7Y7P - chains A and B of the 6 polymer chains in the assembly; structure by X-ray diffraction, 2.70 A resolution.

Chain A (and B):
Name: RNA-dependent RNA polymerase
Source organism: Neurospora crassa
Notes: EC 2.7.7.48; chain B of this document is another copy of the same molecule, construct and numbering; everything in this record applies to it too
UniProt: Q9Y7G6 (Q9Y7G6_NEUCS); residues 377-1402 here = UniProt positions 377-1402
Amino-acid sequence (1026 residues; numbered 377 to 1402; the number before each row is that of its first residue):
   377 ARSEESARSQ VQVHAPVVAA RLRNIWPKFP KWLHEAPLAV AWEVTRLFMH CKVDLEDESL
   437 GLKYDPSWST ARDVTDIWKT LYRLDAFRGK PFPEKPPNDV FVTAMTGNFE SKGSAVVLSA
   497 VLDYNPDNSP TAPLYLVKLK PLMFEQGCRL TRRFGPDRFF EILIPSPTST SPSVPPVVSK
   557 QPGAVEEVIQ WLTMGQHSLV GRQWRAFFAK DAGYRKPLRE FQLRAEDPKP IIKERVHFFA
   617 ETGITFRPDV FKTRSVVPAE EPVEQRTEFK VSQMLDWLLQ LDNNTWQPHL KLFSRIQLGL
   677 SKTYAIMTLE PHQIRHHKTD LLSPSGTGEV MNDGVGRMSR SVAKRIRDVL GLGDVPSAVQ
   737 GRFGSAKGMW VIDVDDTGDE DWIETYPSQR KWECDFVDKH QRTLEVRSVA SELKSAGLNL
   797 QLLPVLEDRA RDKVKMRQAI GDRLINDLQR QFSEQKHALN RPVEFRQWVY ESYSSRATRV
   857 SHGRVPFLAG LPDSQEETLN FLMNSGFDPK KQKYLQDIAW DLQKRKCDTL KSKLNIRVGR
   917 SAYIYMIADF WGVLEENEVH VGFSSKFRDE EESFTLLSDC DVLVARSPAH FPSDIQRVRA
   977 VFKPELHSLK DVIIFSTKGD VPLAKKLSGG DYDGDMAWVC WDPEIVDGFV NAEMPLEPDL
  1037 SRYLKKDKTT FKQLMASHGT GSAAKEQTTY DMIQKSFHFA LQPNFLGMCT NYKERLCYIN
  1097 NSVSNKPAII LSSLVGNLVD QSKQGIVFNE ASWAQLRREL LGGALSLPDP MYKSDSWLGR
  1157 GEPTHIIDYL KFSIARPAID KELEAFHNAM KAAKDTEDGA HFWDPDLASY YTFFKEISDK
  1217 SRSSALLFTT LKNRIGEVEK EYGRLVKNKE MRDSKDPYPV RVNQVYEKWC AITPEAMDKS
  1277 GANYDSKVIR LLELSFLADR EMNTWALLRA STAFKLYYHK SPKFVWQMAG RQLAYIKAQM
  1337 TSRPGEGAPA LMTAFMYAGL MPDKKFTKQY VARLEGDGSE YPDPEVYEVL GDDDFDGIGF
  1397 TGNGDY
Unresolved in the structure: 377-389, 437, 508, 599-603, 626-636, 850, 1187-1195, 1242-1251, 1272-1281, 1372-1402 (chain B: 377-393, 433-437, 461-469, 507, 559, 596-605, 626-636, 1186-1192, 1241-1254, 1272-1281, 1370-1402)
Metal / ion sites: Ca2+ site 1 near Gly1005 (its only coordinating residue here); Ca2+ site 2: Asp1007, Asp1009, Asp1011 (together with ZAN) (shared with 1 residue of chain D); Ca2+ site 3: Asp1007, Asp1009 (together with ZAN)
Small-molecule neighbours: ZAN (5'-O-[(S)-hydroxy{[(S)-hydroxy(phosphonooxy)phosphoryl]amino}phosphoryl]adenosine): Arg671, Lys743, Lys767, Arg962, Pro964, Ser1004, Asp1007, Asp1009, Val1115, Asp1116, Lys1119
What the authors report for this chain:
  - binding site for ZAN: Arg962, Pro964, Val1115, Asp1116, Lys1119
  - binding site for the 14-nt RNA strand: Asn795, Gln797, Ser963
  - Ca2+ coordination: Gly1005, Asp1007, Asp1009, Asp1011
  - Ca2+ coordination through a water molecule: Asp709
  - binding site for the 14-nt RNA strand: Asn795, Gln797, Ser963
  - mutagenesis - P964A: decreased catalytic activity

Chain A / chain B interface:
Pairs across the interface (162; chain A residue first):
  Lys488(A) - Ala1368(B)
  Lys488(A) - Arg1369(B)
  Arg723(A) - Glu947(B)
  Asp730(A) - Lys942(B)  salt bridge
  Asp730(A) - Glu947(B)
  Asp730(A) - Glu948(B)
  Asp730(A) - Ser949(B)  hydrogen bond
  Val839(A) - Phe1351(B)  hydrophobic
  Arg842(A) - Met1352(B)  hydrogen bond (side chain-backbone)
  Arg842(A) - Gly1355(B)
  Arg842(A) - Leu1356(B)
  Arg852(A) - Asp1359(B)  salt bridge
  Arg852(A) - Lys1361(B)
  Arg852(A) - Gln1365(B)
  Arg855(A) - Phe1362(B)
  Val856(A) - Phe1362(B)  hydrophobic
  Val856(A) - Gln1365(B)
  Val856(A) - Tyr1366(B)
  Arg860(A) - Gly1341(B)
  Arg860(A) - Glu1342(B)
  Arg860(A) - Gly1343(B)
  Phe863(A) - Ala1344(B)  hydrophobic
  Phe877(A) - Ala1346(B)  hydrophobic
  Met879(A) - Met1352(B)
  Asn880(A) - Met1348(B)
  Asn880(A) - Thr1349(B)  hydrogen bond (backbone-backbone)
  Asn880(A) - Met1352(B)
  Ser881(A) - Leu1347(B)  hydrogen bond (side chain-backbone)
  Ser881(A) - Thr1349(B)
  Gly882(A) - Thr1349(B)
  Phe939(A) - Thr951(B)
  Ser940(A) - Lys942(B)
  Ser940(A) - Thr951(B)
  Ser941(A) - Ser941(B)  hydrogen bond
  Ser941(A) - Lys942(B)
  Lys942(A) - Ser940(B)
  Lys942(A) - Ser941(B)  hydrogen bond (backbone-side chain)
  Glu947(A) - Arg723(B)  hydrogen bond (backbone-side chain)
  Glu948(A) - Lys720(B)  salt bridge
  Glu948(A) - Arg723(B)  salt bridge
  Glu948(A) - Asp730(B)
  Glu948(A) - Val731(B)
  Ser949(A) - Asp730(B)  hydrogen bond (backbone-side chain)
  Ser949(A) - Lys986(B)  hydrogen bond (backbone-side chain)
  Thr951(A) - Phe939(B)
  Thr951(A) - Ser940(B)
  Leu952(A) - Phe978(B)  hydrophobic
  Leu952(A) - His983(B)
  Ser954(A) - His983(B)
  Phe978(A) - Leu952(B)  hydrophobic
  Phe978(A) - Phe978(B)  hydrophobic
  Phe978(A) - Pro980(B)
  Pro980(A) - Phe978(B)
  His983(A) - Leu952(B)
  Lys986(A) - Ser949(B)
  Lys986(A) - Thr951(B)
  Ser1205(A) - Phe1292(B)
  Tyr1206(A) - Phe1292(B)  hydrophobic
  Phe1209(A) - Arg1286(B)
  Phe1209(A) - Leu1287(B)
  Phe1209(A) - Phe1292(B)  hydrophobic
  Arg1286(A) - Phe1209(B)
  Leu1287(A) - Phe1209(B)
  Leu1287(A) - Val1284(B)  hydrophobic
  Leu1287(A) - Leu1287(B)  hydrophobic
  Leu1287(A) - Leu1288(B)  hydrophobic
  Leu1288(A) - Leu1287(B)  hydrophobic
  Leu1290(A) - Tyr1206(B)
  Leu1290(A) - Phe1209(B)  hydrophobic
  Phe1292(A) - Ser1205(B)
  Phe1292(A) - Tyr1206(B)  hydrophobic
  Phe1292(A) - Phe1209(B)  hydrophobic
  Phe1292(A) - Met1336(B)
  Leu1293(A) - Gln1335(B)
  Leu1293(A) - Met1336(B)  hydrophobic
  Ala1294(A) - Arg1339(B)
  Ala1294(A) - Pro1340(B)
  Asp1295(A) - Ser1338(B)  hydrogen bond
  Asp1295(A) - Pro1340(B)
  Met1298(A) - Gln1335(B)
  Met1298(A) - Pro1345(B)  hydrophobic
  Arg1327(A) - Ala1344(B)
  Arg1327(A) - Pro1345(B)
  Tyr1331(A) - Pro1345(B)  hydrogen bond (side chain-backbone)
  Tyr1331(A) - Leu1347(B)
  Ala1334(A) - Leu1347(B)
  Gln1335(A) - Leu1293(B)
  Gln1335(A) - Met1298(B)
  Met1336(A) - Phe1292(B)
  Met1336(A) - Leu1293(B)  hydrophobic
  Thr1337(A) - Thr1349(B)
  Ser1338(A) - Asp1295(B)  hydrogen bond
  Arg1339(A) - Asp1295(B)
  Pro1340(A) - Ala1294(B)
  Pro1340(A) - Asp1295(B)
  Gly1341(A) - Arg860(B)
  Glu1342(A) - Arg860(B)
  Glu1342(A) - Ala1350(B)
  Gly1343(A) - Arg860(B)
  Gly1343(A) - Arg1327(B)  hydrogen bond (backbone-side chain)
  Ala1344(A) - Phe863(B)  hydrophobic
  Ala1344(A) - Arg1327(B)
  Ala1344(A) - Ala1350(B)
  Pro1345(A) - Met1298(B)  hydrophobic
  Pro1345(A) - Tyr1331(B)  hydrogen bond (backbone-side chain)
  Pro1345(A) - Met1348(B)
  Pro1345(A) - Ala1350(B)
  Ala1346(A) - Phe877(B)  hydrophobic
  Ala1346(A) - Ala1346(B)
  Ala1346(A) - Leu1347(B)
  Ala1346(A) - Met1348(B)  hydrogen bond (backbone-backbone)
  Ala1346(A) - Tyr1353(B)  hydrophobic
  Leu1347(A) - Ser881(B)  hydrogen bond (backbone-side chain)
  Leu1347(A) - Tyr1331(B)
  Leu1347(A) - Ala1334(B)
  Leu1347(A) - Gln1335(B)
  Leu1347(A) - Ala1346(B)
  Leu1347(A) - Leu1347(B)
  Met1348(A) - Asn880(B)
  Met1348(A) - Pro1345(B)
  Met1348(A) - Ala1346(B)  hydrogen bond (backbone-backbone)
  Met1348(A) - Met1348(B)  hydrophobic
  Met1348(A) - Tyr1353(B)  hydrophobic
  Thr1349(A) - Asn880(B)  hydrogen bond (backbone-backbone)
  Thr1349(A) - Ser881(B)
  Thr1349(A) - Gly882(B)
  Ala1350(A) - Ala1344(B)
  Phe1351(A) - Val839(B)  hydrophobic
  Phe1351(A) - Phe1362(B)  hydrophobic
  Phe1351(A) - Tyr1366(B)  hydrophobic
  Met1352(A) - Arg842(B)  hydrogen bond (backbone-side chain)
  Met1352(A) - Met879(B)
  Met1352(A) - Asn880(B)
  Tyr1353(A) - Ala1346(B)  hydrophobic
  Tyr1353(A) - Met1348(B)  hydrophobic
  Ala1354(A) - Phe1362(B)
  Gly1355(A) - Arg842(B)
  Gly1355(A) - Pro1358(B)
  Gly1355(A) - Asp1359(B)  hydrogen bond (backbone-backbone)
  Gly1355(A) - Phe1362(B)
  Leu1356(A) - Arg842(B)
  Leu1356(A) - Leu1356(B)  hydrophobic
  Leu1356(A) - Met1357(B)
  Leu1356(A) - Pro1358(B)  hydrophobic
  Met1357(A) - Leu1356(B)
  Met1357(A) - Met1357(B)  hydrogen bond (backbone-backbone)
  Met1357(A) - Asp1359(B)
  Pro1358(A) - Gly1355(B)
  Pro1358(A) - Leu1356(B)  hydrophobic
  Asp1359(A) - Arg852(B)  salt bridge
  Asp1359(A) - Gly1355(B)  hydrogen bond (backbone-backbone)
  Asp1359(A) - Met1357(B)
  Lys1361(A) - Arg852(B)
  Phe1362(A) - Arg855(B)
  Phe1362(A) - Val856(B)  hydrophobic
  Phe1362(A) - Phe1351(B)  hydrophobic
  Phe1362(A) - Ala1354(B)
  Phe1362(A) - Gly1355(B)
  Gln1365(A) - Val856(B)
  Tyr1366(A) - Val856(B)
  Tyr1366(A) - Gly859(B)
  Tyr1366(A) - Phe1351(B)  hydrophobic
Also at the interface, not in a pair above, chain A (81 interface residues in all): Gly729, Tyr846, Gly859, Arg944, Glu946, Phe950, Lys1283, Val1284
Also at the interface, not in a pair above, chain B (83 interface residues in all): Gly729, Pro838, Tyr846, Phe950, Ser954, Asp955, Ile1213, Thr1337

In short:
81 residues of chain A and 83 residues of chain B are in contact; the contacts include 22 hydrogen bonds and 5
salt bridges. Polar contacts include Asp730(A)-Lys942(B), Arg852(A)-Asp1359(B) and Glu948(A)-Lys720(B). The
paper reports a binding site for ZAN at Arg962(A), Pro964(A) and Val1115(A) among others; P964A of chain A
reduces catalytic activity.
Both chains are RNA-dependent RNA polymerase (Neurospora crassa). Entry 7Y7P (QDE-1 in complex with RNA
template, RNA primer and AMPNPP) was determined by X-ray diffraction, deposited together with 7Y7Q, 7Y7R, 7Y7S
and 7Y7T.
